Entry 9GM9 (electron microscopy, 7.80 A resolution (low resolution: residue-level contacts below are approximate; hydrogen-bond / salt-bridge calls are withheld)); this record covers chains E and L of the 11 polymer chains in the assembly.

# Chain E
Protein: Chromosome partition protein MukE
Organism: Photorhabdus thracensis
UniProtKB: A0A0F7LPV6 (A0A0F7LPV6_9GAMM); residue numbers follow UniProt; this construct covers 1-240
Sequence (240 residues; row label = number of the first residue in the row):
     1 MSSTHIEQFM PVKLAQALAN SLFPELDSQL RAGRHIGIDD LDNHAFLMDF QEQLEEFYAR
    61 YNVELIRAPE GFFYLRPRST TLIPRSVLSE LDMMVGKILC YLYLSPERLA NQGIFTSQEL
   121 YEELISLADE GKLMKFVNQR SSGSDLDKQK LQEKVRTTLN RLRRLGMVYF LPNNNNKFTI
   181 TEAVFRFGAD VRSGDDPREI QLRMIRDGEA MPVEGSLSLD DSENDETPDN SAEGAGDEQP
Disordered / not traced: 1, 214-240

# Chain L
Molecule: pFB526
Organism: Escherichia coli
Sequence (2124 nucleotides; each row starts with the number of its first residue; numbers below 1 keep their minus sign (DA-1650 is residue -1650)):
 -1650 AATGTCATGA TAATAATGGT TTCTTAGACG TCAGGTGGCA CTTTTCGGGG AAATGTGCGC
 -1590 GGAACCCCTA TTTGTTTATT TTTCTAAATA CATTCAAATA TGTATCCGCT CATGAGACAA
 -1530 TAACCCTGAT AAATGCTTCA ATAATATTGA AAAAGGAAGA GTATGAGTAT TCAACATTTC
 -1470 CGTGTCGCCC TTATTCCCTT TTTTGCGGCA TTTTGCCTTC CTGTTTTTGC TCACCCAGAA
 -1410 ACGCTGGTGA AAGTAAAAGA TGCTGAAGAT CAGTTGGGTG CACGAGTGGG TTACATCGAA
 -1350 CTGGATCTCA ACAGCGGTAA GATCCTTGAG AGTTTTCGCC CCGAAGAACG TTTTCCAATG
 -1290 ATGAGCACTT TTAAAGTTCT GCTATGTGGC GCGGTATTAT CCCGTATTGA CGCCGGGCAA
 -1230 GAGCAACTCG GTCGCCGCAT ACACTATTCT CAGAATGACT TGGTTGAGTA CTCACCAGTC
 -1170 ACAGAAAAGC ATCTTACGGA TGGCATGACA GTAAGAGAAT TATGCAGTGC TGCCATAACC
 -1110 ATGAGTGATA ACACTGCGGC CAACTTACTT CTGACAACGA TCGGAGGACC GAAGGAGCTA
 -1050 ACCGCTTTTT TGCACAACAT GGGGGATCAT GTAACTCGCC TTGATCGTTG GGAACCGGAG
  -990 CTGAATGAAG CCATACCAAA CGACGAGCGT GACACCACGA TGCCTGTAGC AATGGCAACA
  -930 ACGTTGCGCA AACTATTAAC TGGCGAACTA CTTACTCTAG CTTCCCGGCA ACAATTAATA
  -870 GACTGGATGG AGGCGGATAA AGTTGCAGGA CCACTTCTGC GCTCGGCCCT TCCGGCTGGC
  -810 TGGTTTATTG CTGATAAATC TGGAGCCGGT GAGCGTGGGT CTCGCGGTAT CATTGCAGCA
  -750 CTGGGGCCAG ATGGTAAGCC CTCCCGTATC GTAGTTATCT ACACGACGGG GAGTCAGGCA
  -690 ACTATGGATG AACGAAATAG ACAGATCGCT GAGATAGGTG CCTCACTGAT TAAGCATTGG
  -630 TAACTGTCAG ACCAAGTTTA CTCATATATA CTTTAGATTG ATTTAAAACT TCATTTTTAA
  -570 TTTAAAAGGA TCTAGGTGAA GATCCTTTTT GATAATCTCA TGACCAAAAT CCCTTAACGT
  -510 GAGTTTTCGT TCCACTGAGC GTCAGACCCC GTAGAAAAGA TCAAAGGATC TTCTTGAGAT
  -450 CCTTTTTTTC TGCGCGTAAT CTGCTGCTTG CAAACAAAAA AACCACCGCT ACCAGCGGTG
  -390 GTTTGTTTGC CGGATCAAGA GCTACCAACT CTTTTTCCGA AGGTAACTGG CTTCAGCAGA
  -330 GCGCAGATAC CAAATACTGT CCTTCTAGTG TAGCCGTAGT TAGGCCACCA CTTCAAGAAC
  -270 TCTGTAGCAC CGCCTACATA CCTCGCTCTG CTAATCCTGT TACCAGTGGC TGCTGCCAGT
  -210 GGCGATAAGT CGTGTCTTAC CGGGTTGGAC TCAAGACGAT AGTTACCGGA TAAGGCGCAG
  -150 CGGTCGGGCT GAACGGGGGG TTCGTGCACA CAGCCCAGCT TGGAGCGAAC GACCTACACC
   -90 GAACTGAGAT ACCTACAGCG TGAGCTATGA GAAAGCGCCA CGCTTCCCGA AGGGAGAAAG
   -30 GCGGACAGGT ATCCGGTAAG CGGCAGGGTC GGAACAGGAG AGCGCACGAG GGAGCTTCCA
    30 GGGGGAAACG CCTGGTATCT TTATAGTCCT GTCGGGTTTC GCCACCTCTG ACTTGAGCGT
    90 CGATTTTTGT GATGCTCGTC AGGGGGGCGG AGCCTATGGA AAAACGCCAG CAACGCGGCC
   150 TTTTTACGGT TCCTGGCCTT TTGCTGGCCT TTTGCTCACA TGTTCTTTCC TGCGTTATCC
   210 CCTGATTCTG TGGATAACCG TATTACCGCC TTTGAGTGAG CTGATACCGC TCGCCGCAGC
   270 CGAACGACCG AGCGCAGCGA GTCAGTGAGC GAGGAAGCGG AAGAGCGCCC AATACGCAAA
   330 CCGCCTCTCC CCGCGCGTTG GCCGATTCAT TAATGCAGCT GGCACGACAG GTTTCCCGAC
   390 TGGAAAGCGG GCAGTGAGCG CAACGCAATT AAGTGTGTTA CAATGTAACG AAAGGGCCTC
   450 GTGATACGCC TATTTTTATA GGTT
Disordered / not traced: -1650 to 35, 82-473

# How chain E and chain L interact
Residue-residue contacts - 8 pairs, chain E then chain L:
  Asn138(E) - DC57(L)
  Gln139(E) - DT56(L)
  Gln139(E) - DC57(L)
  Arg140(E) - DC57(L)
  Lys150(E) - DC58(L)
  Arg163(E) - DT66(L)
  Asn175(E) - DT67(L)
  Asn175(E) - DT68(L)
Other interface residues (no listed pair), chain E (8 interface residues in all): Arg164, Asn173

# Overview
8 residues of chain E face 6 of chain L across their interface.
Chain E is Chromosome partition protein MukE (Photorhabdus thracensis) and chain L is pFB526 (Escherichia
coli); the structure, MukBEF in a DNA capture state, was determined by electron microscopy together with 9GM6,
9GM7, 9GM8, 9GMA, 9GMB and 9GMD from the same study.
